6X2B - chains A and B of the 3 polymer chains in the assembly; structure by electron microscopy, 3.60 A resolution.

# Chain A (and B)
Protein: Spike glycoprotein
Source organism: Severe acute respiratory syndrome coronavirus 2
Notes: fragment: ectodomain; chain B of this document is another copy of the same molecule, construct and numbering; everything in this record applies to it too
UniProtKB: P0DTC2 (SPIKE_SARS2); numbering as in UniProt (aligned over 16-1208)
Chain sequence (1273 residues; row label = number of the first residue in the row):
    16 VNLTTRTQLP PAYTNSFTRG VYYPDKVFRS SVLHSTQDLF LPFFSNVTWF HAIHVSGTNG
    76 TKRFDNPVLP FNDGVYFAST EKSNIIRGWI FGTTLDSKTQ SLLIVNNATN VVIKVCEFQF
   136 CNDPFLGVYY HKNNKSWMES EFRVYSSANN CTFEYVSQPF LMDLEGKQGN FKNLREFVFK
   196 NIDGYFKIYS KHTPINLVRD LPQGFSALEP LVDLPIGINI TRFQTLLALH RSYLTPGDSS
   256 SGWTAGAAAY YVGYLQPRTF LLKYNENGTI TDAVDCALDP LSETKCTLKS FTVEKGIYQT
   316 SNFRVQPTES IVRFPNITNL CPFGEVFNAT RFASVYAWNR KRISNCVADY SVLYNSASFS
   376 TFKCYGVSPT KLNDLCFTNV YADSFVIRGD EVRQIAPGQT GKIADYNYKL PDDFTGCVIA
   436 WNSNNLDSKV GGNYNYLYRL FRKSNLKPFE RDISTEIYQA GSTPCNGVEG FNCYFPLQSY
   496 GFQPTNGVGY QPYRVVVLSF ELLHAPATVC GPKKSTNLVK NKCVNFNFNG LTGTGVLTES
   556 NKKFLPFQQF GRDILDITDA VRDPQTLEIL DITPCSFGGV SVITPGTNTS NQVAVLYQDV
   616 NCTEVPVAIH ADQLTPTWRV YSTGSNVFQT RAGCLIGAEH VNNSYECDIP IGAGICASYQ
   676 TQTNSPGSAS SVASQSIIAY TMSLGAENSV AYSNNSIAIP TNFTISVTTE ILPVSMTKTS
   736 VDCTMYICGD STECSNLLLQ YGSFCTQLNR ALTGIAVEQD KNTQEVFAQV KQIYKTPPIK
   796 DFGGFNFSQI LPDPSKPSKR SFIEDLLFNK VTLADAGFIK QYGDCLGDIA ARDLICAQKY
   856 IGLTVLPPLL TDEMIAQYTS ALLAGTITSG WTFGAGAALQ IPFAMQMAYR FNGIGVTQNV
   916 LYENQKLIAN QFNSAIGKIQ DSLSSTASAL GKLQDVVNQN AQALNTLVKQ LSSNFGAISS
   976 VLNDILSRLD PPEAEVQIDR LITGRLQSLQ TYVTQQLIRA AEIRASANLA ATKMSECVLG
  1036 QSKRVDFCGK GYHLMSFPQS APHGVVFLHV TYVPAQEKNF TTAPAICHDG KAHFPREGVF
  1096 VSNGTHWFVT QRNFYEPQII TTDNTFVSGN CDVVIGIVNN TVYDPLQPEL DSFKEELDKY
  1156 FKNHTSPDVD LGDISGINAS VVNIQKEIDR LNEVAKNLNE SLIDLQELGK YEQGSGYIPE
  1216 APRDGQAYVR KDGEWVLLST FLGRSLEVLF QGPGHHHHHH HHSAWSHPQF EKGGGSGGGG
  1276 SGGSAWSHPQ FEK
Disordered / not traced: 16-26, 68-81, 114-115, 144-166, 173-185, 243-262, 443-447, 471-489, 502, 621-640, 677-689, 812, 828-854, 1148-1288 (chain B: 16-26, 67-80, 141-163, 173-185, 197-199, 212-214, 243-262, 455-461, 467-490, 516-521, 621-640, 677-688, 812, 828-853, 1148-1288)
Disulfides: Cys291-Cys301, Cys336-Cys361, Cys379-Cys432, Cys391-Cys525, Cys538-Cys590, Cys617-Cys649, Cys662-Cys671, Cys738-Cys760, Cys743-Cys749, Cys1032-Cys1043, Cys1082-Cys1126
Construct notes: engineered mutation Leu570 (Ala in P0DTC2), Ile572 (Thr in P0DTC2), Tyr855 (Phe in P0DTC2), Ile856 (Asn in P0DTC2); conflict Gly682 (Arg in P0DTC2), Ser683 (Arg in P0DTC2), Ser685 (Arg in P0DTC2), Pro986 (Lys in P0DTC2), Pro987 (Val in P0DTC2); expression tag (1209-1288)
UniProt features mapped onto this chain:
  - region: Asn280 to Cys301 (Putative superantigen), Arg403 to Asp405 (Integrin-binding motif), Asn448 to Phe456 (Immunodominant HLA epitope recognized by the CD8+), Pro681, Ala684 (Putative superantigen), Ser816 to Tyr837 (Fusion peptide 1), Asp1163 to Glu1202 (Heptad repeat 2)
  - site: Arg815, Ser816 (Cleavage)
  - glycosylation: Asn17 (N-linked (GlcNAc...) (complex) asparagine), Asn61 (N-linked (GlcNAc...) (hybrid) asparagine), Asn74 (N-linked (GlcNAc...) (complex) asparagine), Asn122 (N-linked (GlcNAc...) (hybrid) asparagine), Asn149 (N-linked (GlcNAc...) (complex) asparagine), Asn165 (N-linked (GlcNAc...) (complex) asparagine), Asn234 (N-linked (GlcNAc...) (high mannose) asparagine), Asn282 (N-linked (GlcNAc...) (complex) asparagine), Thr323 (O-linked (GalNAc) threonine), Ser325 (O-linked (HexNAc...) serine), Asn331 (N-linked (GlcNAc...) (complex) asparagine), Asn343 (N-linked (GlcNAc...) (complex) asparagine), Asn603 (N-linked (GlcNAc...) (hybrid) asparagine), Asn616 (N-linked (GlcNAc...) (complex) asparagine), Asn657 (N-linked (GlcNAc...) (complex) asparagine), Thr676 (O-linked (GlcNAc...) threonine), Thr678 (O-linked (GlcNAc...) threonine), Asn709 (N-linked (GlcNAc...) (high mannose) asparagine), Asn717 (N-linked (GlcNAc...) (hybrid) asparagine), Asn801 (N-linked (GlcNAc...) (hybrid) asparagine) and 6 more in UniProt
  - natural variant: Leu18 (L18F: In strain: Beta/B.1.351, Gamma/P.1 and 1 more), Thr19 (T19I: In strain: Omicron/BQ.1.1, Omicron/XBB.1.5 and 1 more; T19R: In strain: Delta/B.1.617.2, Omicron/BA.2 and 4 more), Thr20 (T20N: In strain: Gamma/P.1), Leu24 to Ala27 (sequence variant, change not given here; In strain: Omicron/BA.2, Omicron/BA.2.12.1 and 6 more), Pro26 (P26S: In strain: Gamma/P.1), Gln52 (Q52H: In strain: Omicron/EG.5.1), Ala67 (A67V: In strain: Eta/B.1.525, Omicron/BA.1), His69 to Val70 (deletion: In strain: Alpha/B.1.1.7, Eta/B.1.525 and 5 more), Gly75 (G75V: In strain: Lambda/C.37), Thr76 (T76I: In strain: Lambda/C.37), Asp80 (D80A: In strain: Beta/B.1.351), Val83 (V83A: In strain: Omicron/XBB.1.5, Omicron/EG.5.1), 78 further natural variant entries in UniProt
  - mutagenesis: His69 to Val70 (Increased incorporation of cleaved spike into virions), Asn121 (N121Q: Partial loss of biliverdin affinity), Arg190 (R190K: Partial loss of biliverdin affinity), Asn234 (N234Q: Increased resistance to neutralizing antibodies), Asn331 (N331Q: Reduced viral infectivity), Asn343 (N343Q: Reduced viral infectivity), Leu452 (L452R: Increased resistance to neutralizing antibodies. Decreases HLA binding to NF9 epitope. Increased binding affinity to human ACE2), Tyr453 (Y453F: Decreased HLA binding to NF9 epitope. Increased binding affinity to human ACE2), Ala475 (A475V: Increased resistance to neutralizing antibodies), Val483 (V483A: Increased resistance to neutralizing antibodies), Glu484 (E484D: Increased replication in human TMEM106B overexpressing cells), Phe490 (F490L: Increased resistance to neutralizing antibodies and human covalescent sera neutralization), 12 further mutagenesis entries in UniProt

# Chain A / chain B interface
Residue-residue contacts (150):
  Asn317(A) with Asp737(B), hydrogen bond
  Arg319(A) with Asp745(B), salt bridge
  Arg357(A) with Pro230(B)
  Gly381(A) with Arg983(B), hydrogen bond (backbone-side chain); Leu984(B)
  Val382(A) with Arg983(B); Leu984(B), hydrophobic
  Ser383(A) with Arg983(B), hydrogen bond (backbone-backbone); Leu984(B); Asp985(B), hydrogen bond (side chain-backbone); Glu988(B), hydrogen bond
  Thr385(A) with Asp985(B), hydrogen bond
  Lys386(A) with Leu981(B), hydrogen bond (side chain-backbone); Ser982(B); Arg983(B); Leu984(B), hydrogen bond (side chain-backbone); Asp985(B), salt bridge
  Asn394(A) with Tyr200(B)
  Thr430(A) with Arg983(B)
  Pro521(A) with Lys41(B)
  Thr547(A) with Asn978(B); Ser982(B)
  Lys558(A) with Phe43(B); Asn282(B)
  Phe559(A) with Phe43(B), hydrophobic
  Leu560(A) with Gly283(B)
  Phe562(A) with Tyr38(B), hydrophobic; Asp40(B); Lys41(B), hydrogen bond (backbone-side chain); Pro225(B)
  Gln563(A) with Lys41(B); Val42(B), hydrogen bond (side chain-backbone); Phe43(B)
  Gln564(A) with Lys41(B), hydrogen bond (backbone-backbone)
  Phe565(A) with Val42(B); Phe43(B), hydrogen bond (backbone-backbone)
  Gly566(A) with Phe43(B)
  Arg567(A) with Phe43(B), hydrogen bond (backbone-backbone)
  Ile569(A) with Val47(B), hydrophobic
  Leu570(A) with Val963(B)
  Thr588(A) with Tyr855(B)
  Pro589(A) with Tyr855(B)
  Phe592(A) with Met740(B), hydrophobic; Tyr855(B); Gly857(B)
  Gln613(A) with Leu861(B)
  Ala647(A) with Pro862(B), hydrophobic
  Pro665(A) with Leu864(B), hydrophobic
  Gly667(A) with Pro863(B)
  Ala668(A) with Pro863(B), hydrogen bond (backbone-backbone); Leu864(B); Thr866(B), hydrogen bond (backbone-side chain)
  Gly669(A) with Leu864(B), hydrogen bond (backbone-backbone); Thr866(B), hydrogen bond (backbone-side chain); Met869(B)
  Met697(A) with Leu864(B), hydrophobic; Leu865(B), hydrophobic; Met869(B), hydrophobic
  Leu699(A) with Lys786(B); Ile788(B), hydrophobic; Met869(B); Gln872(B); Tyr873(B), hydrophobic
  Gly700(A) with Lys786(B)
  Ala701(A) with Gln787(B); Ile788(B), hydrogen bond (backbone-backbone)
  Glu702(A) with Ile788(B); Lys790(B), salt bridge
  Asn703(A) with Gln787(B), hydrogen bond; Ile788(B), hydrogen bond (backbone-backbone); Tyr789(B); Lys790(B), hydrogen bond (backbone-backbone)
  Ser704(A) with Lys790(B)
  Val705(A) with Tyr789(B), hydrophobic; Lys790(B), hydrogen bond (backbone-backbone); Thr883(B)
  Ala706(A) with Gln895(B)
  Tyr707(A) with Pro792(B), hydrophobic; Asp796(B), hydrogen bond (side chain-backbone); Phe797(B), hydrophobic; Thr883(B); Gln895(B); Pro897(B), hydrophobic; Phe898(B)
  Asn709(A) with Pro897(B)
  Ser711(A) with Gln895(B), hydrogen bond; Ile896(B); Pro897(B)
  Ile712(A) with Gln895(B); Ile896(B), hydrophobic
  Ala713(A) with Leu894(B); Gln895(B), hydrogen bond (backbone-backbone)
  Pro715(A) with Leu894(B), hydrophobic
  Gln957(A) with Arg765(B)
  Thr961(A) with Ser758(B); Gln762(B)
  Gln965(A) with Tyr756(B); Gly757(B); Ser758(B), hydrogen bond (side chain-backbone); Phe759(B)
  Ser968(A) with Gln755(B); Gly757(B)
  Asn969(A) with Gln755(B), hydrogen bond (backbone-backbone)
  Phe970(A) with Gln755(B), hydrogen bond (backbone-backbone); Tyr756(B), hydrophobic; Phe759(B), hydrophobic
  Gly971(A) with Gln755(B)
  Arg995(A) with Asp994(B), salt bridge
  Gln1002(A) with Gln1005(B), hydrogen bond
  Ser1003(A) with Phe759(B)
  Thr1006(A) with Gln1005(B), hydrogen bond
  Thr1009(A) with Thr1009(B)
  Gln1010(A) with Leu1012(B)
  Ile1013(A) with Ile1013(B), hydrophobic
  Glu1017(A) with Arg1019(B), salt bridge
  Ala1020(A) with Arg1019(B)
  Arg1039(A) with Thr1027(B); Glu1031(B), salt bridge; Arg1039(B)
  Val1040(A) with Ser1030(B); Leu1034(B)
  Asp1041(A) with Gly889(B)
  Gly1046(A) with Ala890(B)
  Tyr1047(A) with Trp886(B), hydrogen bond; Ala890(B), hydrophobic
  Val1068(A) with Ala890(B)
  Glu1072(A) with Ala892(B); Leu894(B)
  Asn1074(A) with Gln895(B)
  Thr1077(A) with Pro897(B); Met900(B), hydrogen bond
  Ala1078(A) with Met900(B)
  Pro1079(A) with Tyr917(B), hydrogen bond (backbone-side chain)
  Phe1089(A) with Gln913(B); Asn914(B); Tyr917(B), hydrophobic
  Pro1090(A) with Gln913(B)
  Gly1093(A) with Gln913(B)
  Val1094(A) with Met900(B), hydrophobic; Tyr904(B)
  Arg1107(A) with Tyr904(B); Asn907(B); Gln913(B)
  Phe1121(A) with Thr912(B)
  Ser1123(A) with Asn914(B), hydrogen bond; Glu918(B), hydrogen bond
  Val1128(A) with Tyr917(B); Glu918(B)
  Ile1130(A) with Gln920(B)
  Leu1145(A) with Glu1144(B)
Interface residues without a listed pair, chain A (102 interface residues in all): Cys379, Leu390, Tyr396, Glu516, His519, Ala520, Gly545, Lys557, Arg646, Ile670, Cys671, Ser708, Asn710, Gly999, Ala1080, Gly1124, Val1129, Leu1141
Interface residues without a listed pair, chain B (92 interface residues in all): Arg44, Glu224, Lys854, Ile856, Thr887, Gly891, Ala893, Lys921, Asp979, Gln1002, Gly1035, Glu1111, Leu1141

# In short
102 residues of chain A face 92 of chain B across their interface; the contacts include 35 hydrogen bonds and
6 salt bridges. Among the polar pairs are Arg319(A)-Asp745(B), Lys386(A)-Asp985(B) and Glu702(A)-Lys790(B).
UniProt lists 24 mutagenesis sites on chain A.
Both chains are Spike glycoprotein (Severe acute respiratory syndrome coronavirus 2). Entry 6X2B (SARS-CoV-2
u1S2q 2-RBD Up Spike Protein Trimer) was determined by electron microscopy, deposited together with 6X29, 6X2A
and 6X2C.
